PDB entry 1SWE | X-ray diffraction, 2.06 A resolution | chains A and B of the 4 polymer chains in the assembly

# Chain A (and B)
Name: Streptavidin
Organism: Streptomyces avidinii
Notes: fragment: core, residues 13 - 139; chain B of this document is another copy of the same molecule, construct and numbering; everything in this record applies to it too
UniProt: P22629 (SAV_STRAV); residues 13-139 here correspond to UniProt positions 37-163 (UniProt number = residue number + 24)
Amino-acid sequence (127 residues; each row starts with the number of its first residue):
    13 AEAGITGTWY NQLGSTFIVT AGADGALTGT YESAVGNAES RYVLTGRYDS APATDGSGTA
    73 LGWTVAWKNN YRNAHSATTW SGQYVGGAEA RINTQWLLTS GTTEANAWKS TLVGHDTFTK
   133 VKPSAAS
Disordered / not traced: 13-15, 133-139 (chain B: 13-15, 134-139)
Ligand contacts: biotin (BTN): Asn-23, Leu-25, Ser-27, Tyr-43, Ser-45, Val-47, Gly-48, Asn-49, Ala-50, Trp-79, Ala-86, Ser-88, Thr-90, Trp-92, Trp-108, Leu-110, Asp-128

# How chain A and chain B interact
Residue-residue contacts (82; chain A residue first):
  Val-55(A) with Arg-59(B)
  Thr-57(A) with Thr-57(B); Gly-58(B); Arg-59(B)
  Gly-58(A) with Thr-57(B)
  Arg-59(A) with Val-55(B); Thr-76(B); Ala-78(B)
  Tyr-60(A) with Ala-78(B)
  Asp-61(A) with Asn-85(B), hydrogen bond; His-87(B), salt bridge
  Ser-62(A) with Lys-80(B)
  Ala-63(A) with Lys-80(B); Asn-85(B), hydrogen bond (backbone-side chain); His-87(B)
  Pro-64(A) with His-87(B)
  Ala-65(A) with His-87(B), hydrogen bond (backbone-side chain)
  Gly-68(A) with Glu-116(B)
  Ser-69(A) with Gly-113(B); Thr-114(B); Thr-115(B)
  Gly-70(A) with Gly-113(B); Thr-114(B), hydrogen bond (backbone-backbone)
  Ala-72(A) with Ser-88(B); Ala-89(B); Thr-111(B)
  Leu-73(A) with Ala-89(B)
  Gly-74(A) with Thr-76(B), hydrogen bond (backbone-side chain); Thr-91(B)
  Trp-75(A) with Thr-76(B)
  Thr-76(A) with Arg-59(B); Gly-74(B); Trp-75(B); Thr-76(B)
  Ala-78(A) with Arg-59(B); Tyr-60(B)
  Lys-80(A) with Asp-61(B); Ser-62(B), hydrogen bond; Ala-63(B)
  Asn-85(A) with Asp-61(B), hydrogen bond; Ala-63(B), hydrogen bond (side chain-backbone)
  His-87(A) with Asp-61(B), salt bridge; Ala-63(B); Pro-64(B); Ala-65(B)
  Ser-88(A) with Ala-72(B)
  Ala-89(A) with Ala-72(B); Leu-73(B); Ser-93(B)
  Thr-91(A) with Gly-74(B); Thr-91(B); Trp-92(B); Ser-93(B)
  Trp-92(A) with Thr-91(B)
  Ser-93(A) with Thr-91(B); Leu-109(B), hydrogen bond (side chain-backbone); Thr-111(B), hydrogen bond
  Gly-94(A) with Thr-111(B)
  Gln-95(A) with Ser-112(B); Thr-114(B), hydrogen bond; Ser-122(B)
  Gln-107(A) with Leu-109(B)
  Trp-108(A) with Leu-109(B)
  Leu-109(A) with Ser-93(B), hydrogen bond (backbone-side chain); Gln-107(B); Trp-108(B); Leu-109(B), hydrophobic
  Thr-111(A) with Ala-72(B); Ser-93(B), hydrogen bond; Gly-94(B)
  Ser-112(A) with Gln-95(B)
  Gly-113(A) with Ser-69(B); Gly-70(B)
  Thr-114(A) with Ser-69(B); Gly-70(B), hydrogen bond (backbone-backbone); Gln-95(B), hydrogen bond
  Thr-115(A) with Ser-69(B)
  Glu-116(A) with Val-97(B); Arg-103(B), salt bridge; Asn-105(B)
  Ser-122(A) with Gln-95(B)
  Thr-123(A) with Gln-107(B)
Other interface residues (no listed pair), chain A (41 interface residues in all): Leu-110
Other interface residues (no listed pair), chain B (45 interface residues in all): Asp-67, Gly-68, Leu-110, Thr-123

# Summary
41 residues of chain A and 45 residues of chain B are in contact, with 15 hydrogen bonds and 3 salt bridges.
Polar pairs include Asp-61(A)/His-87(B), Glu-116(A)/Arg-103(B) and Asp-61(A)/Asn-85(B). Chain A binds biotin.
Chain A and chain B are both Streptavidin (Streptomyces avidinii); the structure, Apo-core-streptavidin in
complex with biotin at ph 4.5, was determined by X-ray diffraction together with 1SWA, 1SWB, 1SWC and 1SWD
from the same study.
